Entry 1HQM (X-ray diffraction, 3.30 A resolution); this record covers chains A and C of the 5 polymer chains in the assembly.

Chain A:
Name: DNA-directed RNA polymerase subunit alpha
From: Thermus aquaticus
Notes: EC 2.7.7.6
UniProtKB: Q9KWU8 (RPOA_THEAQ); aligned to UniProt positions 1-313 over residues 1-313 (the alignment contains insertions or deletions, so no single offset holds)
Amino-acid sequence (313 residues; row label = number of the first residue in the row):
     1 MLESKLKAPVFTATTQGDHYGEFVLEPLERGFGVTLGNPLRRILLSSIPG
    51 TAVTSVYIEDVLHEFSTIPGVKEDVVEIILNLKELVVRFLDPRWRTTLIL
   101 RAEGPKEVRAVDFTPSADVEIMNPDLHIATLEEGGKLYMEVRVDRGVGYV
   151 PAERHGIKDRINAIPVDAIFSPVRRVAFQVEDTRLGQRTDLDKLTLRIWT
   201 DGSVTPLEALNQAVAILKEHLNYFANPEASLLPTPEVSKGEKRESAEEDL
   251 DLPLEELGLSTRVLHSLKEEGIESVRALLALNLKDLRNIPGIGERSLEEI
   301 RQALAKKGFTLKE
Unresolved in the structure: 1-5, 229-313
Construct notes: conflict Arg-93 (Met94 in Q9KWU8), Trp-94 (Ala95 in Q9KWU8), Arg-95 (Ser96 in Q9KWU8), Val-111 (Gly112 in Q9KWU8)

Chain C:
Name: DNA-directed RNA polymerase subunit beta
From: Thermus aquaticus
Notes: EC 2.7.7.6
UniProtKB: Q9KWU7 (RPOB_THEAQ); residue numbers follow UniProt; this construct covers 1-1119
Amino-acid sequence (1119 residues; row label = number of the first residue in the row):
     1 MKIKRFGRIREVIPLPPLTEIQVESYKKALQADVPPEKRENVGIQAAFKE
    51 TFPIEEGDKGKGGLVLDFLEYRIGDPPFSQDECREKDLTYQAPLYARLQL
   101 IHKDTGLIKEDEVFLGHLPLMTEDGSFIINGADRVIVSQIHRSPGVYFTP
   151 DPARPGRYIASIIPLPKRGPWIDLEVEASGVVTMKVNKRKFPLVLLLRVL
   201 GYDQETLVRELSAYGDLVQGLLDEAVLAMRPEEAMVRLFTLLRPGDPPKK
   251 DKALAYLFGLLADPKRYDLGEAGRYKAEEKLGVGLSGRTLVRFEDGEFKD
   301 EVFLPTLRYLFALTAGVPGHEVDDIDHLGNRRIRTVGELMADQFRVGLAR
   351 LARGVRERMVMGSPDTLTPAKLVNSRPLEAALREFFSRSQLSQFKDETNP
   401 LSSLRHKRRISALGPGGLTRERAGFDVRDVHRTHYGRICPVETPEGANIG
   451 LITSLAAYARVDALGFIRTPYRRVKNGVVTEEVVYMTASEEDRYTIAQAN
   501 TPLEGDRIATDRVVARRRGEPVIVAPEEVEFMDVSPKQVFSLNTNLIPFL
   551 EHDDANRALMGSNMQTQAVPLIRAQAPVVMTGLEERVVRDSLAALYAEED
   601 GEVVKVDGTRIAVRYEDGRLVEHPLRRYARSNQGTAFDQRPRVRVGQRVK
   651 KGDLLADGPASEEGFLALGQNVLVAIMPFDGYNFEDAIVISEELLKRDFY
   701 TSIHIERYEIEARDTKLGPERITRDIPHLSEAALRDLDEEGIVRIGAEVK
   751 PGDILVGRTSFKGEQEPSPEERLLRSIFGEKARDVKDTSLRVPPGEGGIV
   801 VGRLRLRRGDPGVELKPGVREVVRVFVAQKRKLQVGDKLANRHGNKGVVA
   851 KILPVEDMPHLPDGTPVDVILNPLGVPSRMNLGQILETHLGLAGYFLGQR
   901 YISPVFDGATEPEIKELLAEAFNLYFGKRQGEGFGVDKREKEVLARAEKL
   951 GLVSPGKSPEEQLKELFDLGKVVLYDGRTGEPFEGPIVVGQMFIMKLYHM
  1001 VEDKMHARSTGPYSLITQQPLGGKAQFGGQRFGEMEVWALEAYGAAHTLQ
  1051 EMLTIKSDDIEGRNAAYQAIIKGEDVPEPSVPESFRVLVKELQALALDVQ
  1101 TLDEKDNPVDIFEGLASKR
Unresolved in the structure: 1, 622, 1116-1119
Construct notes: conflict Lys-2 (Glu in Q9KWU7)

Interface between chain A and chain C:
Contacting residue pairs - 82 pairs, chain A then chain C:
  Glu-22(A) / Glu-932(C)
  Glu-22(A) / Phe-934(C)
  Asn-38(A) / Gly-977(C)
  Asn-38(A) / Arg-978(C)
  Asn-38(A) / Thr-979(C)  hydrogen bond (side chain-backbone)
  Asn-38(A) / Gly-980(C)
  Arg-41(A) / His-860(C)  hydrogen bond
  Arg-41(A) / Gly-977(C)  hydrogen bond (side chain-backbone)
  Arg-42(A) / Glu-856(C)  hydrogen bond (side chain-backbone)
  Arg-42(A) / Asp-857(C)  salt bridge
  Arg-42(A) / Gly-977(C)
  Arg-42(A) / Arg-978(C)  hydrogen bond (side chain-backbone)
  Leu-45(A) / His-860(C)
  Ser-46(A) / Glu-856(C)  hydrogen bond
  His-63(A) / Gly-746(C)  hydrogen bond (side chain-backbone)
  His-63(A) / Ile-799(C)
  Glu-64(A) / Lys-830(C)  salt bridge
  Phe-65(A) / Tyr-628(C)  hydrophobic
  Phe-65(A) / Ile-703(C)  hydrophobic
  Phe-65(A) / Ala-828(C)  hydrophobic
  Thr-67(A) / Gly-608(C)
  Thr-67(A) / Thr-609(C)  hydrogen bond
  Thr-67(A) / Arg-627(C)
  Gly-70(A) / Val-606(C)
  Gly-70(A) / Asp-607(C)
  Val-71(A) / Asp-607(C)  hydrogen bond (backbone-backbone)
  Val-71(A) / Gly-608(C)
  Lys-72(A) / Asp-607(C)  hydrogen bond (backbone-backbone)
  Lys-72(A) / Gly-608(C)
  Lys-72(A) / Pro-641(C)
  Glu-73(A) / Arg-627(C)
  Asp-74(A) / Arg-627(C)  salt bridge
  Asp-74(A) / Tyr-628(C)  hydrogen bond
  Val-76(A) / Tyr-628(C)
  Val-76(A) / Lys-830(C)
  Glu-77(A) / Arg-640(C)  salt bridge
  Leu-80(A) / Ile-572(C)  hydrophobic
  Leu-80(A) / Asp-698(C)
  Lys-83(A) / Asp-698(C)  salt bridge
  Lys-106(A) / Arg-644(C)
  Glu-107(A) / Arg-644(C)  salt bridge
  Thr-130(A) / Arg-644(C)
  Glu-132(A) / Val-606(C)
  Glu-132(A) / Asp-607(C)
  Glu-132(A) / Arg-644(C)  salt bridge
  Glu-132(A) / Val-645(C)
  Glu-133(A) / Lys-605(C)
  Glu-133(A) / Val-606(C)
  Tyr-149(A) / Glu-692(C)
  Tyr-149(A) / Leu-695(C)  hydrogen bond (side chain-backbone)
  Tyr-149(A) / Lys-696(C)
  Tyr-149(A) / Lys-832(C)  hydrogen bond
  Pro-151(A) / Lys-832(C)
  Asp-167(A) / Asp-698(C)
  Ile-169(A) / Lys-696(C)
  Arg-175(A) / Asp-863(C)  salt bridge
  Arg-175(A) / Thr-865(C)
  Val-176(A) / His-860(C)
  Ala-177(A) / Pro-862(C)
  Ala-177(A) / Asp-863(C)
  Ala-177(A) / Gly-864(C)
  Phe-178(A) / Arg-939(C)  hydrogen bond (backbone-side chain)
  Gln-179(A) / Arg-929(C)
  Gln-179(A) / Phe-934(C)
  Gln-179(A) / Gly-935(C)
  Gln-179(A) / Asp-937(C)
  Gln-179(A) / Tyr-975(C)
  Val-180(A) / Asp-937(C)
  Val-180(A) / Lys-938(C)
  Val-180(A) / Arg-939(C)
  Glu-181(A) / Gly-933(C)
  Glu-181(A) / Phe-934(C)
  Glu-181(A) / Gly-935(C)  hydrogen bond (side chain-backbone)
  Glu-181(A) / Asp-937(C)
  Asp-182(A) / Lys-938(C)
  Asp-190(A) / Lys-938(C)  hydrogen bond (backbone-side chain)
  Leu-191(A) / Lys-938(C)
  Asp-192(A) / Lys-938(C)
  Thr-195(A) / Phe-934(C)
  Arg-197(A) / Glu-932(C)  salt bridge
  Arg-197(A) / Phe-934(C)
  Trp-199(A) / Glu-932(C)
Other interface residues (no listed pair), chain A (45 interface residues in all): Tyr-20, Val-34, Leu-62
Other interface residues (no listed pair), chain C (51 interface residues in all): Arg-573, Val-604, Val-643, Ile-745, Ala-747, Glu-748, Gln-829, Lys-941, Glu-981

In short:
The interface between chain A and chain C involves 45 residues on one side and 51 on the other; the contacts
include 16 hydrogen bonds and 9 salt bridges. Polar pairs include Arg-42(A)/Asp-857(C), Glu-64(A)/Lys-830(C)
and Asp-74(A)/Arg-627(C).
Chain A is DNA-directed RNA polymerase subunit alpha and chain C is DNA-directed RNA polymerase subunit beta,
both from Thermus aquaticus; the structure, Crystal structure of thermus aquaticus core RNA
polymerase-includes complete structure with side-chains (except for disordered regions)-further ..., was
determined by X-ray diffraction.
